PDB entry 8UCJ | electron microscopy, 3.20 A resolution | chains b and e of the 12 polymer chains in the assembly

[Chain b]
Molecule: Cytochrome c oxidase subunit 2
Organism: Komagataella pastoris
Chain sequence (236 residues; row label = number of the first residue in the row):
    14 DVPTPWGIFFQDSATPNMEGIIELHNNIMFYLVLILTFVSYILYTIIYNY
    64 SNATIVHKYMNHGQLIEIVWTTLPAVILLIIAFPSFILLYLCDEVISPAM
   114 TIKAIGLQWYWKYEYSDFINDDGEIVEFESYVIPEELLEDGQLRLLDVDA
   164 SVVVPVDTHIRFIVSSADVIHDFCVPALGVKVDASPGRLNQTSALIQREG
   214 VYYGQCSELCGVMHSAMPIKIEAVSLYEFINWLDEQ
Metal / ion sites: dinuclear copper ion: Cys219, Cys223, Met230
Residues lining bound ligands:
  - heme a (HEA): Leu45, Ile48, Pro87, Ile90, Leu91
  - phosphatidylethanolamine (PTY): Phe51, Ile55, Tyr72, Met73, Gly76, Leu78, Ile79, Trp83

[Chain e]
Molecule: Cytochrome c oxidase subunit 5
Organism: Komagataella pastoris
Reference sequence: F2QVW8 (F2QVW8_KOMPC); residues 26-151 here = UniProt positions 26-151
Chain sequence (126 residues; numbered 26 to 151; the number before each row is that of its first residue):
    26 LSNATVTNLEKRWEDLPETDQKDIISQLSERQKLPWKDLTLSEKKAAWYI
    76 SFGEWGPRRPVHTKEDKLYIFWGTVIGIVISATIFGAFRYNRNVPKTMNR
   126 EWQAASDEYLKSKNAEPFTGYSQIQS
Residues lining bound ligands: phosphatidylethanolamine (PTY): Val86, His87, Lys92, Phe96, Thr99

[Chain b / chain e interface]
Pairs across the interface (25; chain b residue first):
  Asp14(b) - Glu141(e)  hydrogen bond (side chain-backbone)
  Val15(b) - Leu135(e)  hydrophobic
  Val15(b) - Glu141(e)
  Val15(b) - Gln148(e)
  Pro16(b) - Gln148(e)  hydrogen bond (backbone-side chain)
  Pro18(b) - Ser147(e)
  Pro18(b) - Gln150(e)
  Asp25(b) - Glu141(e)
  Asp25(b) - Phe143(e)
  Asp25(b) - Thr144(e)  hydrogen bond
  Ser26(b) - Phe143(e)
  Glu148(b) - Pro120(e)
  Glu148(b) - Lys121(e)
  Glu152(b) - Trp127(e)
  Asp153(b) - Trp127(e)
  Gly154(b) - Trp127(e)
  Gly154(b) - Ala130(e)
  Gly154(b) - Ser131(e)
  Gln155(b) - Trp127(e)  hydrogen bond (backbone-side chain)
  Arg157(b) - Thr122(e)
  Arg211(b) - Pro142(e)
  Glu212(b) - Asn139(e)
  Gly213(b) - Asn139(e)
  Lys233(b) - Tyr134(e)  hydrogen bond
  Glu235(b) - Lys138(e)
Other interface residues (no listed pair), chain b (21 interface residues in all): Trp19, Leu151, Val214, Tyr216
Other interface residues (no listed pair), chain e (18 interface residues in all): Ala140

[Summary]
The interface between chain b and chain e involves 21 residues on one side and 18 on the other; the contacts
include 5 hydrogen bonds. Polar contacts include Asp14(b)-Glu141(e), Pro16(b)-Gln148(e) and
Asp25(b)-Thr144(e). Chain b binds heme a and phosphatidylethanolamine. Ligands of chain e:
phosphatidylethanolamine.
Chain b is Cytochrome c oxidase subunit 2 and chain e is Cytochrome c oxidase subunit 5, both from
Komagataella pastoris; the structure, CryoEM structure of Komagataella pastoris Cytochrome c oxidase (11
subunits) in complex with human VMAT2, was determined by electron microscopy.
